Entry 2WWB (electron microscopy, 6.48 A resolution (low resolution: residue-level contacts below are approximate; hydrogen-bond / salt-bridge calls are withheld)); this record covers chains F and J of the 15 polymer chains in the assembly.

[Chain F]
Molecule: 25S RRNA
Source organism: Triticum aestivum
Sequence (25 nucleotides; row label = number of the first residue in the row):
  1654 CCACGUCAACAGCAGUUGGACGUGG

[Chain J]
Name: 60S ribosomal protein L19
Source organism: Triticum aestivum
Sequence (189 residues; each row starts with the number of its first residue):
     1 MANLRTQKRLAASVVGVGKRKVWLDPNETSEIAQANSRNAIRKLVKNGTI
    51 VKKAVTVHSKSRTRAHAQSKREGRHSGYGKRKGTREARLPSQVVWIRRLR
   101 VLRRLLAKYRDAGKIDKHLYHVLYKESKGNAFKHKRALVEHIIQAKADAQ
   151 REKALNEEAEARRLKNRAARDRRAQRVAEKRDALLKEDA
Not modelled in the structure: 54-189

[Interface between chain F and chain J]
Pairs across the interface (11; chain F residue first):
  C1655(F) - Arg5(J)
  C1655(F) - Arg9(J)
  A1656(F) - Thr6(J)
  A1656(F) - Arg9(J)
  A1656(F) - Leu10(J)
  C1657(F) - Thr6(J)
  C1657(F) - Asn36(J)
  G1658(F) - Asn3(J)
  U1670(F) - Asn3(J)
  G1671(F) - Arg5(J)
  G1672(F) - Arg5(J)
Other interface residues (no listed pair), chain F (8 interface residues in all): C1654
Other interface residues (no listed pair), chain J (7 interface residues in all): Ala2

[Summary]
Chain F and chain J form an interface of 8 and 7 residues respectively.
Chain F is 25S RRNA and chain J is 60S ribosomal protein L19, both from Triticum aestivum; the structure,
Cryo-EM structure of the mammalian SEC61 complex bound to the actively translating wheat germ 80S ribosome,
was determined by electron microscopy, deposited together with 2WW9 and 2WWA.
